6SIC - chains B and U of the 35 polymer chains in the assembly; structure by electron microscopy, 3.52 A resolution.

[Chain B]
Name: CRISPR-associated protein, Cmr5 family
Source organism: Sulfolobus islandicus REY15A
UniProt: F0NDX5 (F0NDX5_SULIR); numbering as in UniProt (aligned over 1-155)
Sequence (155 residues; row label = number of the first residue in the row):
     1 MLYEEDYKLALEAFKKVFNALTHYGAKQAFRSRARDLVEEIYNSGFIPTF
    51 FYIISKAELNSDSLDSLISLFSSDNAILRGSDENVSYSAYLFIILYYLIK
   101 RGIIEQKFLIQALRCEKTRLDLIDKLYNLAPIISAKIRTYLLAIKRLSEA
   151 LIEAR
Not modelled in the structure: 1

[Chain U]
Molecule: Cognate target RNA
Sequence (46 nucleotides; each row starts with the number of its first residue):
     1 UGUUAAGUCUGGUUUCCCUCCAGGGUAUCUAAGCUUUGAAAAAAAA
Not modelled in the structure: 1, 44-46

[Interface between chain B and chain U]
Residue-residue contacts - 19 pairs, chain B then chain U:
  Arg31(B) with U28(U), salt bridge to the phosphate
  Ser32(B) with U26(U), phosphate contact; A27(U), phosphate contact
  Arg33(B) with U26(U), salt bridge to the phosphate
  Arg35(B) with U28(U), salt bridge to the phosphate; C29(U), salt bridge to the phosphate
  Asp36(B) with C29(U), base contact
  Glu39(B) with C29(U), sugar contact
  Tyr52(B) with G25(U), phosphate contact
  Lys56(B) with G24(U), salt bridge to the phosphate; G25(U), phosphate contact
  Glu83(B) with G25(U), phosphate contact
  Tyr87(B) with G25(U), hydrogen bond to the phosphate
  Lys145(B) with U30(U), salt bridge to the phosphate
  Arg146(B) with U30(U), salt bridge to the phosphate
  Glu149(B) with C29(U), sugar contact
  Ala154(B) with U28(U), phosphate contact
  Arg155(B) with U26(U), hydrogen bond to the phosphate; A27(U), salt bridge to the phosphate
Also at the interface, not in a pair above, chain B (17 interface residues in all): Gln28, Ala29

[Overview]
The interface between chain B and chain U involves 17 residues on one side and 7 on the other, with 2 hydrogen
bonds and 8 salt bridges. Polar pairs include Tyr87(B)-G25(U), Arg155(B)-U26(U) and Arg31(B)-U28(U).
Chain B is CRISPR-associated protein, Cmr5 family (Sulfolobus islandicus REY15A) and chain U is Cognate target
RNA; the structure, Cryo-EM structure of the Type III-B Cmr-beta bound to cognate target RNA, was determined
by electron microscopy together with 6S6B, 6S8B, 6S8E, 6S91, 6SH8 and 6SHB from the same study.
